8JJ0 - chains D and E of the 6 polymer chains in the assembly; structure by electron microscopy, 4.50 A resolution (low resolution: residue-level contacts below are approximate; hydrogen-bond / salt-bridge calls are withheld).

[Chain D]
Protein: Glutamate receptor ionotropic, NMDA 1
Source organism: Homo sapiens
UniProtKB: Q05586 (NMDZ1_HUMAN); residues 1-847 here = UniProt positions 1-847
Chain sequence (847 residues; each row starts with the number of its first residue):
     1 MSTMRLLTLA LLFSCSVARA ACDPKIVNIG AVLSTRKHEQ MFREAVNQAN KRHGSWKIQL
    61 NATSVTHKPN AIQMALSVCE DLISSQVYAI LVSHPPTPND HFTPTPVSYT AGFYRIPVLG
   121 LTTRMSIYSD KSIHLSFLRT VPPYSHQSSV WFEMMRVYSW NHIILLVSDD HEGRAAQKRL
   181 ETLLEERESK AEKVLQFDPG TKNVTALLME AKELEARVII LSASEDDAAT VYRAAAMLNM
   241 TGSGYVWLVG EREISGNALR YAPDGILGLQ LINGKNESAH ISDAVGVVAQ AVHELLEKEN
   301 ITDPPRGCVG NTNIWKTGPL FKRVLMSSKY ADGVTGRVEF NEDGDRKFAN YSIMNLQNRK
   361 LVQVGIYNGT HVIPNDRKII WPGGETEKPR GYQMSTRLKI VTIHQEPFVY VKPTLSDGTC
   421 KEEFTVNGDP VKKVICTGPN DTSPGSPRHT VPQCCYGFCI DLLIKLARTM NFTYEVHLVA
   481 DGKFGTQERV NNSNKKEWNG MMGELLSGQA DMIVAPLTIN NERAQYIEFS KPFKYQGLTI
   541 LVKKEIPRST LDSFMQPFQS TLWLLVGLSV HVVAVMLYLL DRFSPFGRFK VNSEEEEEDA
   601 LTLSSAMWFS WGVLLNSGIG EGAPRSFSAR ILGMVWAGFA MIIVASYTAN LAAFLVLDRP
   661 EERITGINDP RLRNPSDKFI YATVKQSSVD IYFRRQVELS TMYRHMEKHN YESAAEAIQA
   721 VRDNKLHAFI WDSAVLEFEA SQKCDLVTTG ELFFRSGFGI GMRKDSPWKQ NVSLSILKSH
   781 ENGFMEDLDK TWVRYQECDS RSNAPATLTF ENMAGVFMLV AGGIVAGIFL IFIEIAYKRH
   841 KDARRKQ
Disordered / not traced: 1-24, 546-552, 585-602, 617-626, 797-808, 845-847
Curated features (UniProtKB/Swiss-Prot):
  - region: Leu603 to Pro624 (Pore-forming)
  - binding site (glycine): Pro516, Thr518, Arg523, Ser688, Asp732
  - glycosylation (N-linked (GlcNAc...) asparagine): Asn61, Asn203, Asn239, Asn276, Asn300, Asn350, Asn368, Asn440, Asn471, Asn491, Asn674, Asn771
  - natural variant: Arg217 (R217W: In NDHMSR), Asp227 (D227H: In NDHMSR; uncertain significance), Arg306 (R306Q: Found in a patient with schizophrenia; uncertain significance), Asp552 (D552E: In NDHMSD), Pro557 (P557R: In NDHMSD), Ser560 (S560SS: In NDHMSD), Gly618 (G618R: In NDHMSD), Gly620 (G620R: In NDHMSD), Ala637 (A637S: In NDHMSD; uncertain significance; A637V: In NDHMSD; uncertain significance), Gly638 (G638A: In NDHMSD; G638V: In NDHMSD), Met641 (M641I: In NDHMSD; M641L: In NDHMSD; M641V: In NDHMSD), Ile642 (I642T: In NDHMSD; uncertain significance), 14 further natural variant entries in UniProt
  - mutagenesis: Ile642 (I642L: Slight decrease in glutamate and glycine agonist potency; mutant channels are activated at 2-fold higher glutamate and glycine concentrations), Val644 (V644M: Increase in glutamate and glycine agonist potency; mutant channels are activated lower glutamate and glycine concentrations), Ala653 (A653G: Increase in glutamate and glycine agonist potency; mutant channels are activated lower glutamate and glycine concentrations), Met813 (M813V: Slight decrease in glycine agonist potency; no effect on glutamate agonist potency)
Disulfide bonds: Cys79-Cys308, Cys420-Cys454, Cys436-Cys455
Glycans and other covalent adducts: N-acetylglucosamine (NAG) linked to Asn61, Asn276, Asn471, Asn771

[Chain E]
Protein: Fab5F6 Heavy Chain
Source organism: Homo sapiens
Chain sequence (256 residues; row label = number of the first residue in the row; numbers below 1 keep their minus sign (Met-18 is residue -18)):
   -18 MDWTWSILFL VAAPTGAHSE VQLVESGGGL VKPGGSLRLS CAASGFTLSD YYMSWIRQAP
    42 GKGLEWISYI SVSGTKIYYA DSVKGRFTIS RDNAKNSLFL EMNSLTAEDT AVYYCARDSG
   102 STMYDGYNWF DPWGQGTLVT VSPASTKGPS VFPLAPSSKS TSGGTAALGC LVKDYFPEPV
   162 TVSWNSGALT SGVHTFPAVL QSSGLYSLSS VVTVPSSSLG TQTYICNVNH KPSNTKVDKR
   222 VEPKSCDKTH TCPPCP
Disordered / not traced: -18 to 0, 137-146, 225-237
Disulfide bonds: Cys22-Cys96, Cys151-Cys207
Ligand contacts: N-acetylglucosamine (NAG; 2-acetamido-2-deoxy-beta-D-glucopyranose): Tyr33, Lys57, Tyr105, Asp106

[Interface between chain D and chain E]
Residue-residue contacts (13):
  His38(D) with Asp106(E)
  Pro95(D) with Tyr108(E)
  Pro96(D) with Met104(E); Tyr105(E); Tyr108(E)
  Ser255(D) with Met104(E)
  Lys275(D) with Met104(E); Tyr105(E); Asp106(E)
  Asn276(D) with Asp106(E)
  Glu277(D) with Tyr105(E); Asp106(E)
  Lys360(D) with Gly26(E)
Interface residues without a listed pair, chain D (11 interface residues in all): Lys37, Thr97, Gly274
Interface residues without a listed pair, chain E (6 interface residues in all): Gly107

[Summary]
11 residues of chain D face 6 of chain E across their interface. Chain E binds N-acetylglucosamine.
N-acetylglucosamine is covalently linked to Asn61(D), Asn276(D), Asn471(D) and Asn771(D). From UniProt: 5
glycine-binding residues and 4 mutagenesis sites on chain D.
Chain D is Glutamate receptor ionotropic, NMDA 1 and chain E is Fab5F6 Heavy Chain, both from Homo sapiens;
the structure, Cryo-EM structure of GluN1-2A NMDAR in complex with human Fab5F6 in one fab bind conformation,
was determined by electron microscopy (same publication as 8JIZ, 8JJ1 and 8JJ2).
